6CRE - chains A and B; structure by X-ray diffraction, 1.58 A resolution.

Chain A (and B):
Molecule: Dehaloperoxidase B
Organism: Amphitrite ornata
Notes: chain B of this document is another copy of the same molecule, construct and numbering; everything in this record applies to it too
UniProtKB: Q9NAV7 (Q9NAV7_9ANNE); residues 1-137 here correspond to UniProt positions 2-138 (UniProt number = residue number + 1)
Amino-acid sequence (137 residues; each row starts with the number of its first residue):
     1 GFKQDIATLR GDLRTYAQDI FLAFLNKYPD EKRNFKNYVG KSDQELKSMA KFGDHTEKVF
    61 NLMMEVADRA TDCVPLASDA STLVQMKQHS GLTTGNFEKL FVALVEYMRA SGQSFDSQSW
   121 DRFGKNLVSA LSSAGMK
Ion coordination: heme Fe near His-89 (its only coordinating residue here)
Residues lining bound ligands:
  - 5-bromo-2-methoxyphenol (F9G): Ala-17, Phe-21, Phe-24, Phe-35, Tyr-38, Phe-52, His-55, Thr-56, Val-59, Phe-60, Leu-100
  - heme (HEM): Phe-24, Glu-31, Asn-34, Phe-35, His-55, Lys-58, Val-59, Leu-62, Met-63, Leu-83, Met-86, Gln-88, His-89, Leu-92, Asn-96, Phe-97, Leu-100, Phe-101, Leu-127

Interface between chain A and chain B:
Residue-residue contacts - 17 pairs, chain A then chain B:
  Ala-7(A) with Glu-65(B)
  Arg-10(A) with Arg-10(B); Asn-61(B); Glu-65(B); Asp-68(B), salt bridge
  Gly-11(A) with Asn-61(B); Glu-65(B), hydrogen bond (backbone-side chain)
  Leu-13(A) with Asn-61(B)
  Arg-14(A) with Arg-14(B); Glu-57(B)
  Glu-57(A) with Arg-14(B)
  Lys-58(A) with Gly-11(B); Asp-12(B), salt bridge
  Asn-61(A) with Arg-10(B); Gly-11(B)
  Glu-65(A) with Ala-7(B)
  Asp-68(A) with Asp-68(B)
Also at the interface, not in a pair above, chain A (12 interface residues in all): Asp-12, Asp-54
Also at the interface, not in a pair above, chain B (11 interface residues in all): Leu-62, Arg-69

Overview:
12 residues of chain A face 11 of chain B across their interface, with 1 hydrogen bond and 2 salt bridges.
Among the polar pairs are Arg-10(A)/Asp-68(B), Lys-58(A)/Asp-12(B) and Gly-11(A)/Glu-65(B). Bound to chain A:
heme and 5-bromo-2-methoxyphenol.
Both chains are Dehaloperoxidase B (Amphitrite ornata). Entry 6CRE (Dehaloperoxidase B in complex with
5-Br-ortho-guaiacol) was determined by X-ray diffraction, deposited together with 6CO5, 6CKE, 6CH5 and 6CH6.
